2VPO - chain A; structure by X-ray diffraction, 1.80 A resolution.

[Chain A]
Protein: Periplasmic substrate binding protein
Organism: Halomonas elongata
Reference sequence: Q8VPB3 (Q8VPB3_HALEL); residues 1-316 here correspond to UniProt positions 26-341 (UniProt number = residue number + 25)
Chain sequence (316 residues; each row starts with the number of its first residue):
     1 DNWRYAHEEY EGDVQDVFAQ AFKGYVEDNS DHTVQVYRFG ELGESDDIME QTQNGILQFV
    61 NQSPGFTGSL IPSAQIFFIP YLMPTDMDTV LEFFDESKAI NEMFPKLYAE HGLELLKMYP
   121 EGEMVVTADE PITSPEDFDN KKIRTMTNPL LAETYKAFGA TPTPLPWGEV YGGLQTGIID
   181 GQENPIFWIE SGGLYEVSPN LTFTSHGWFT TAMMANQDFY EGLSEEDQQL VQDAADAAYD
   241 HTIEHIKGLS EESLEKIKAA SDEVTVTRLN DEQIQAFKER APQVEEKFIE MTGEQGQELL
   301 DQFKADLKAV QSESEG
Disordered / not traced: 43-46, 312-316
Bound ions: Mg2+: E27, S30
Small-molecule neighbours: hydroxyectoine (6CS; (4S,5S)-5-hydroxy-2-methyl-1,4,5,6-tetrahydropyrimidine-4-carboxylic acid): E8, E9, Q15, F66, E121, R144, M146, W167, N184, P185, F187, W188, F209

[In short]
Bound to chain A: hydroxyectoine. The Mg2+ site is built by E27 and S30.
Chain A is Periplasmic substrate binding protein (Halomonas elongata); the structure, High resolution
structure of the periplasmic binding protein TeaA from TeaABC TRAP transporter of Halomonas elongata ..., was
determined by X-ray diffraction, deposited together with 2VPN.
